Entry 7SWR (X-ray diffraction, 1.39 A resolution); this record covers chain A.

Chain A:
Name: Chromoprotein gfasPurple
From: Galaxea fascicularis
Sequence (218 residues; each row starts with the number of its first residue; note: 2 numbers in that range are skipped by the numbering (no residue carries them; nothing is unmodelled there)):
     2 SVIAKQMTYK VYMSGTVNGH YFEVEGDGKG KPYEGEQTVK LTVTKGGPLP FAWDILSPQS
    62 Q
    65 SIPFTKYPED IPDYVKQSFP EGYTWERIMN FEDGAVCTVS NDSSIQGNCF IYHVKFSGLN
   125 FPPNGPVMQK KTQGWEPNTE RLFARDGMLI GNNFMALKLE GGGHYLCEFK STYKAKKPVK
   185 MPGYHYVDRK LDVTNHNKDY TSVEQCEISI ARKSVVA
Unresolved in the structure: 220-221
Covalent attachments: covalent link Q62-S65
Modified positions: Q62 ([2-(3-carbamoyl-1-imino-propyl)-4-(4-hydroxy-benzylidene)-5-oxo-4,5-dihydro-imidazol-1-yl]-acetic acid; CRQ)
From the paper describing this entry:
  - self-association interface (contacts with another copy of this molecule); pairs are residue here / residue on that copy: E96-R149, F158-F158 (pi stacking), R145, F147, Y188, Y190
  - contacts within the chain: Y10-Q62 (hydrogen bond), Q38-Q62, Q62-Q209

Summary:
The paper reports a self-association interface involving E96, R145 and F147 among others; contacts within the
chain involving Y10, Q62 and Q38 among others.
Chain A is Chromoprotein gfasPurple (Galaxea fascicularis); the structure, Crystal structure of the
chromoprotein gfasPurple, was determined by X-ray diffraction together with 7SWS, 7SWT and 7SWU from the same
study.
